Entry 9E1Q (electron microscopy, 3.10 A resolution); this record covers chains D and J of the 11 polymer chains in the assembly.

Chain D:
Molecule: Histone H2B 1.1
From: Xenopus laevis
UniProt: P02281 (H2B11_XENLA); residues -3 to 122 here correspond to UniProt positions 1-126 (UniProt number = residue number + 4)
Sequence (126 residues; each row starts with the number of its first residue; numbers below 1 keep their minus sign (Met-3 is residue -3)):
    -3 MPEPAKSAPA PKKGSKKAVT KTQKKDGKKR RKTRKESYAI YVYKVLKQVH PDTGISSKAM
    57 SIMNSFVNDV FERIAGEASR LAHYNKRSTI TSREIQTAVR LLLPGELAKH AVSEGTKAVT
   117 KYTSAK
Not modelled in the structure: -3 to 26
Differences from the reference sequence: engineered mutation Thr29 (Ser33 in P02281)
Swiss-Prot annotation at these positions:
  - modified residue: Lys2 (N6-acetyllysine), Lys9 (N6-acetyllysine), Ser11 (Phosphoserine), Lys12 (N6-acetyllysine), Lys17 (N6-acetyllysine)
  - glycosylation: Ser109 (O-linked (GlcNAc) serine)
  - cross-link: Lys117 (Glycyl lysine isopeptide (Lys-Gly) (interchain with G-Cter in ubiquitin))

Chain J:
Molecule: 152-nt DNA strand
From: Homo sapiens
Sequence (152 nucleotides; each row starts with the number of its first residue; numbers below 1 keep their minus sign (DC-75 is residue -75)):
   -75 CCCTGGAGAA TCCCGGTGCC GAGGCCGCTC AATTGGTCGT AGACAGCTCT AGCACCGCTT
   -15 AAACGCACGT ACGCGCTGTC CCCCGCGTTT TAACCGCCAA GGGGATTACT CCCTAGTCTC
    45 CAGGCACGTG TCAGATATAT ACATCCTGTG CA

How chain D and chain J interact:
Residue-residue contacts (13; chain D residue first):
  Thr29(D) with DT30(J), hydrogen bond to the phosphate
  Arg30(D) with DC-46(J), salt bridge to the phosphate
  Tyr39(D) with DA-54(J), hydrogen bond to the phosphate; DG-53(J), phosphate contact
  Gly50(D) with DA-54(J), phosphate contact
  Ile51(D) with DG-55(J), sugar contact; DA-54(J), phosphate contact
  Ser52(D) with DG-55(J), phosphate contact
  Ser53(D) with DG-55(J), phosphate contact
  Arg83(D) with DA-35(J), phosphate contact; DG-34(J), salt bridge to the phosphate
  Ser84(D) with DA-35(J), hydrogen bond to the phosphate
  Thr85(D) with DA-35(J), hydrogen bond to the phosphate
Also at the interface, not in a pair above, chain D (11 interface residues in all): Lys28
Also at the interface, not in a pair above, chain J (8 interface residues in all): DT-47

Summary:
11 residues of chain D face 8 of chain J across their interface, with 4 hydrogen bonds and 2 salt bridges.
Polar contacts include Thr29(D)-DT30(J), Tyr39(D)-DA-54(J) and Ser84(D)-DA-35(J).
Here chain D is Histone H2B 1.1 (Xenopus laevis) and chain J is a 152-nt DNA strand (Homo sapiens). Entry 9E1Q
(Snf2h bound nucleosome complex - ClassB3) was determined by electron microscopy (same publication as 9E1L,
9E1M, 9E1N, 9E1O, 9E1P, 9E1R and 4 further entries).
